Entry 6VVS (X-ray diffraction, 3.11 A resolution); this record covers chains F and J of the 11 polymer chains in the assembly.

[Chain F]
Protein: RNA polymerase sigma factor SigA
Organism: Mycolicibacterium smegmatis (strain ATCC 700084 / mc(2)155)
UniProt: A0QW02 (A0QW02_MYCS2); numbering as in UniProt (aligned over 1-466)
Sequence (466 residues; each row starts with the number of its first residue):
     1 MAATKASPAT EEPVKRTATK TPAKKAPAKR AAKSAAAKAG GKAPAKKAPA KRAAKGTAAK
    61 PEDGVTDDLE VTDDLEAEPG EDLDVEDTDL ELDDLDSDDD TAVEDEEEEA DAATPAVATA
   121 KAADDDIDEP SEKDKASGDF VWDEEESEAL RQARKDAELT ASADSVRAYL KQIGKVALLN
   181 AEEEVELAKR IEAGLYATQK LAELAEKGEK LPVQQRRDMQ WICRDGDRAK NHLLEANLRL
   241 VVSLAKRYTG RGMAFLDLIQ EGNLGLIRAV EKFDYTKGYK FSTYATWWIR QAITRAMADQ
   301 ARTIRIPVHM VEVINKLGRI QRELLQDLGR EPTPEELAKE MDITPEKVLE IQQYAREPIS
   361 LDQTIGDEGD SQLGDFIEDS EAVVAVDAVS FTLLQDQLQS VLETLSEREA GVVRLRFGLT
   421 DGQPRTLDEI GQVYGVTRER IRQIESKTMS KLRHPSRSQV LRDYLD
Unresolved in the structure: 1-161

[Chain J]
Protein: RNA polymerase-binding protein RbpA
Organism: Mycolicibacterium smegmatis (strain ATCC 700084 / mc(2)155)
UniProt: A0QZ11 (RBPA_MYCS2); residue numbers follow UniProt; this construct covers 1-114
Sequence (114 residues; numbered 1 to 114; the number before each row is that of its first residue):
     1 MADRVLRGSR LGAVSYETDR NHDLAPRQVA RYRTDNGEEF DVPFADDAEI PGTWLCRNGL
    61 EGTLIEGDVP EPKKVKPPRT HWDMLLERRS VEELEELLKE RLDLIKAKRR GTGS
Unresolved in the structure: 1-25, 109-114

[How chain F and chain J interact]
Residue-residue contacts (35):
  Glu-186(F) with Arg-101(J), salt bridge
  Arg-190(F) with Arg-101(J)
  Ile-191(F) with His-81(J)
  Glu-192(F) with Leu-85(J); Arg-88(J), salt bridge; Arg-89(J), salt bridge
  Ala-193(F) with Leu-97(J), hydrophobic; Arg-101(J)
  Leu-195(F) with His-81(J); Trp-82(J); Leu-85(J), hydrophobic
  Tyr-196(F) with Trp-82(J), hydrophobic; Leu-94(J), hydrophobic; Glu-95(J), hydrogen bond; Leu-98(J), hydrophobic
  Gln-199(F) with Trp-82(J)
  Gln-214(F) with Lys-106(J), hydrogen bond
  Met-219(F) with Leu-102(J), hydrophobic
  Trp-221(F) with Ile-105(J), hydrophobic
  Ile-222(F) with Leu-98(J), hydrophobic
  Lys-230(F) with His-81(J)
  Arg-268(F) with Arg-79(J); Met-84(J)
  Glu-271(F) with His-81(J), hydrogen bond (backbone-side chain); Met-84(J); Arg-88(J), hydrogen bond (backbone-side chain)
  Lys-272(F) with Arg-79(J); Met-84(J); Glu-87(J), salt bridge; Arg-88(J)
  Phe-273(F) with Arg-88(J), hydrogen bond (backbone-side chain)
  Asp-274(F) with Arg-89(J), salt bridge
  Tyr-275(F) with Arg-89(J); Leu-97(J)
  Thr-276(F) with Arg-89(J), hydrogen bond
Other interface residues (no listed pair), chain F (24 interface residues in all): Lys-189, Ala-197, Asp-218, Val-270
Other interface residues (no listed pair), chain J (17 interface residues in all): Val-91

[Summary]
The interface between chain F and chain J involves 24 residues on one side and 17 on the other; the contacts
include 6 hydrogen bonds and 5 salt bridges. Polar pairs include Glu-186(F)/Arg-101(J), Glu-192(F)/Arg-88(J)
and Glu-192(F)/Arg-89(J).
Chain F is RNA polymerase sigma factor SigA and chain J is RNA polymerase-binding protein RbpA, both from
Mycolicibacterium smegmatis (strain ATCC 700084 / mc(2)155); the structure, Crystal structure of a
Mycobacterium smegmatis RNA polymerase transcription initiation complex with antibiotic Sorangicin, was
determined by X-ray diffraction, deposited together with 6VVT, 6VVV, 6VVX, 6VVY, 6VVZ and 6VW0.
